PDB entry 6PPD | electron microscopy, 3.70 A resolution | chains T and 3 of the 16 polymer chains in the assembly

# Chain T
Name: Major capsid protein
Source organism: Human herpesvirus 8
UniProt: D0UZN7 (D0UZN7_HHV8); residue numbers follow UniProt; this construct covers 1-1376
Sequence (1376 residues; row label = number of the first residue in the row):
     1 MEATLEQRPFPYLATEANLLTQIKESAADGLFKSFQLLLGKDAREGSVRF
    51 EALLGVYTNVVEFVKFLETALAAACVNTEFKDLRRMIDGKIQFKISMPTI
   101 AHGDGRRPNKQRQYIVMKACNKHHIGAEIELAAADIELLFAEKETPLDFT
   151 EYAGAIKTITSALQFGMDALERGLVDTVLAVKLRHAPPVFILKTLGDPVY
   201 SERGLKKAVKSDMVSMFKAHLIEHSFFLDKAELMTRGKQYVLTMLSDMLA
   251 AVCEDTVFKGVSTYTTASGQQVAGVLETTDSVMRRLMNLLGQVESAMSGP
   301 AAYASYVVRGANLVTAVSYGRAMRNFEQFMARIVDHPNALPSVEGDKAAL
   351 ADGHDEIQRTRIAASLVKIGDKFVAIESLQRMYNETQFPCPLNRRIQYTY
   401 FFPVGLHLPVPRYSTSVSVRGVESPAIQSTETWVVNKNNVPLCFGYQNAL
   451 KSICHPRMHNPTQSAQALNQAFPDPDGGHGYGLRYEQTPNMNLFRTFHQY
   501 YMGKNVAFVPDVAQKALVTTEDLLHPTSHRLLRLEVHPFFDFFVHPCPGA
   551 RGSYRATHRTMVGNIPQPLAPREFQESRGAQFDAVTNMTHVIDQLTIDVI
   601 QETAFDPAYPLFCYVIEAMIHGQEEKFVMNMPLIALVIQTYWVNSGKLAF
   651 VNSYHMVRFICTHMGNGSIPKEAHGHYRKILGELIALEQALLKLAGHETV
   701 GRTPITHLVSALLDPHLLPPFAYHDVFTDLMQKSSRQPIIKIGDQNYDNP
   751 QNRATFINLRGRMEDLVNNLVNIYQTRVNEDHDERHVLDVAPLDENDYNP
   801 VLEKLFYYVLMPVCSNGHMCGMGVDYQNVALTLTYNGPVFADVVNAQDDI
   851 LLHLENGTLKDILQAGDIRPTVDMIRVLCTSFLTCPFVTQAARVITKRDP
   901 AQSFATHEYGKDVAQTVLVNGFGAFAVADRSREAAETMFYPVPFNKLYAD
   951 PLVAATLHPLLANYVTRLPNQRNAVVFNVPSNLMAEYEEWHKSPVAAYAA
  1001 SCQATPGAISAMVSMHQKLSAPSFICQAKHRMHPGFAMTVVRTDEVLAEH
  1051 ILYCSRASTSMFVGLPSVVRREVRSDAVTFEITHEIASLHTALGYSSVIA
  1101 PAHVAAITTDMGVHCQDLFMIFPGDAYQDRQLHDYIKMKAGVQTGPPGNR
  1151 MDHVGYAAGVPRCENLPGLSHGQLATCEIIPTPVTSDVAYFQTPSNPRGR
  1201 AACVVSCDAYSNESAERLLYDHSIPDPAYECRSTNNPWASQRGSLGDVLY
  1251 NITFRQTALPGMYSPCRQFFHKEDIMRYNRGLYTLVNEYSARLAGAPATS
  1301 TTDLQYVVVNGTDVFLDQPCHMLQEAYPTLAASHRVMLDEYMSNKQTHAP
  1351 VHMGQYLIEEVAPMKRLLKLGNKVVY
Not modelled in the structure: 548-550, 1142-1154

# Chain 3
Name: Small capsomere-interacting protein
Source organism: Human herpesvirus 8
UniProt: Q76RF4 (Q76RF4_HHV8); residues 1-170 here = UniProt positions 1-170
Sequence (170 residues; numbered 1 to 170; the number before each row is that of its first residue):
     1 MSNFKVRDPVIQERLDHDYAHHPLVARMNTLDQGNMSQAEYLVQKRHYLV
    51 FLIAHHYYEAYLRRMGGIQRRDHLQTLRDQKPRERADRVSAASAYDAGTF
   101 TVPSRPGPASGTTPGGQDSLGVSGSSITTLSSGPHSLSPASDILTTLSST
   151 TETAAPAVADARKPPSGKKK
Not modelled in the structure: 1, 80-170

# Interface between chain T and chain 3
Residue-residue contacts (61):
  Asn492(T) with Phe4(3), hydrogen bond (side chain-backbone)
  Phe494(T) with Asn3(3); Phe4(3); Lys5(3); Val6(3), hydrophobic
  Arg495(T) with Asn3(3)
  His498(T) with Asn3(3)
  Met629(T) with Tyr61(3), hydrophobic
  Met763(T) with Tyr58(3), hydrophobic
  Glu764(T) with Tyr58(3)
  Leu770(T) with Phe51(3), hydrophobic
  Tyr774(T) with His47(3), hydrogen bond (side chain-backbone); Tyr48(3); Phe51(3), hydrophobic
  Asp825(T) with Val6(3)
  Gln827(T) with His47(3), hydrogen bond
  Asn828(T) with Val6(3); Arg7(3), hydrogen bond (side chain-backbone); Pro9(3)
  Ala830(T) with Val50(3)
  Leu831(T) with Ile11(3), hydrophobic; His47(3)
  Thr832(T) with Pro9(3); Ile11(3)
  Thr834(T) with Val50(3); Ile53(3)
  Tyr835(T) with Ile11(3), hydrophobic; Gln12(3); Glu13(3); Arg14(3), hydrogen bond (side chain-backbone); Leu15(3); Arg46(3), hydrogen bond
  Val839(T) with Tyr57(3), hydrogen bond (backbone-side chain)
  Phe840(T) with Leu15(3), hydrophobic; Tyr19(3), hydrophobic; His22(3); Val25(3), hydrophobic; Leu49(3), hydrophobic; Ile53(3), hydrophobic
  Ala841(T) with Tyr57(3)
  Asp842(T) with Tyr19(3); His22(3), salt bridge
  Glu855(T) with Gln12(3)
  Asn856(T) with Gln12(3)
  Gly857(T) with Val10(3)
  Thr858(T) with Val10(3), hydrogen bond (backbone-backbone)
  Arg876(T) with Tyr57(3), hydrogen bond
  Cys879(T) with Ala54(3)
  Thr880(T) with Ala54(3); Tyr58(3)
  Phe882(T) with Val50(3), hydrophobic
  Leu883(T) with Phe51(3), hydrophobic; Ala54(3)
  Glu933(T) with Arg7(3), salt bridge
  Glu936(T) with Val6(3); Arg7(3), salt bridge
  Thr937(T) with Val6(3); Arg7(3); Asp8(3); Pro9(3)
  Met938(T) with Val6(3)
Interface residues without a listed pair, chain T (40 interface residues in all): Val767, Val771, Val778, Gly837, Phe939, Tyr940
Interface residues without a listed pair, chain 3 (30 interface residues in all): Ser2, Gln44, His55

# Summary
40 residues of chain T face 30 of chain 3 across their interface; the contacts include 9 hydrogen bonds and 3
salt bridges. Among the polar pairs are Asp842(T)-His22(3), Glu933(T)-Arg7(3) and Glu936(T)-Arg7(3).
Chain T is Major capsid protein and chain 3 is Small capsomere-interacting protein, both from Human
herpesvirus 8; the structure, Kaposi's sarcoma-associated herpesvirus (KSHV), C1 penton vertex register,
CATC-absent structure, was determined by electron microscopy, deposited together with 6PPB, 6PPH and 6PPI.
